PDB entry 8JJR | electron microscopy, 2.80 A resolution | chains a and l of the 26 polymer chains in the assembly

== Chain a ==
Protein: PsaA
Organism: Symbiodinium sp
Chain sequence (687 residues; numbered 1 to 687; the number before each row is that of its first residue):
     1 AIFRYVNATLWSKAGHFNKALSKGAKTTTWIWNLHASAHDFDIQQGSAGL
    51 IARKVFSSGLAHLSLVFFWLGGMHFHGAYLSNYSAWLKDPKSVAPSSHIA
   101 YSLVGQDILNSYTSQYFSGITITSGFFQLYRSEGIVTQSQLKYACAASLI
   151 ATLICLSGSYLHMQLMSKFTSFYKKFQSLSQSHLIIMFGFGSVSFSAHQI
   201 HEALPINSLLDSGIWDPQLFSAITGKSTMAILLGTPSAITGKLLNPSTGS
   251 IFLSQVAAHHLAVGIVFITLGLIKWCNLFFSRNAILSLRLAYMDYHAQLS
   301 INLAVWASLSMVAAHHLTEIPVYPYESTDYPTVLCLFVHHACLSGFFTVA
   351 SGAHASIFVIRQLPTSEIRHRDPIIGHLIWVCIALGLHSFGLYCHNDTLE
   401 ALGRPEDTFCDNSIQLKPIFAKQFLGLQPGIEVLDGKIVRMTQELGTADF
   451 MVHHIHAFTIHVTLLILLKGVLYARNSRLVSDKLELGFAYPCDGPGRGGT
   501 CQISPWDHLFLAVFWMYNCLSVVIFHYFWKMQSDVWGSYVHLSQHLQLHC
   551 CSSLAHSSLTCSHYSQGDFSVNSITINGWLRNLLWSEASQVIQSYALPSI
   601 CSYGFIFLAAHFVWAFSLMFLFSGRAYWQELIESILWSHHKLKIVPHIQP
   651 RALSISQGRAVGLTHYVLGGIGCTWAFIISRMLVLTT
Unresolved in the structure: 222-229, 542-555
Bound ions: chlorophyll a Mg near Gln-106 (its only coordinating residue here); 4Fe-4S cluster Fe near Cys-492 (its only coordinating residue here)
Residues lining bound ligands:
  - beta-carotene (BCR), molecule 1: Leu-65, Phe-68, Trp-69
  - beta-carotene (BCR), molecule 2: Phe-67, Leu-70, His-74, Ala-144, Ala-147, Ser-148, Ala-151, Phe-190, Ser-194
  - beta-carotene (BCR), molecule 3: Trp-69, Ile-186, Met-187, Phe-190, Gly-191, Ser-194
  - beta-carotene (BCR), molecule 4: Ser-300, Ala-304, Ser-308, Thr-348, Ser-351, Gly-352, Ala-355, Leu-464, Leu-467, Leu-468, Val-471
  - beta-carotene (BCR), molecule 5: Met-619, Trp-628, Leu-631, Ile-632, Ile-635
  - chlorophyll a (CLA), molecule 1: Tyr-5, Val-6, Asn-7, Ala-8, Leu-10, Trp-11, His-16, Leu-50, Lys-54, Ser-57, Ser-58, Ala-61, Ser-64, Leu-65, Phe-68, Thr-152, Leu-156, Ser-159, Tyr-160, Met-163
  - chlorophyll a (CLA), molecule 2: Trp-11, His-16, Phe-17, Leu-34, His-35, Ala-38, His-39, Phe-41, Gln-44, Lys-54, Ser-58, Ala-61, His-62, Leu-65
  - chlorophyll a (CLA), molecule 3: Trp-11, Ala-14, Trp-30, Ile-31, Trp-32, Leu-34, His-35
  - chlorophyll a (CLA), molecule 4: Thr-28, Ile-31, Trp-32, Ile-632, Ile-635, Leu-636, His-639, Ile-644, Pro-646, Ile-648, Pro-650, Arg-651, Leu-653
  - chlorophyll a (CLA), molecule 5: Trp-32, Leu-65, Val-613, Phe-616, Phe-620, Leu-653, Gln-657, Ala-660, Val-661, Thr-664, His-665, Leu-668
  - chlorophyll a (CLA), molecule 6: His-35, Ala-36, Ser-37, Ala-38, His-39, Asp-40, Asp-42, His-296, Leu-299, Leu-303, Phe-346, Phe-347, Val-349, Ala-350, Ala-353, His-354, Ile-357, Arg-361, Phe-488, Trp-506, Leu-509, Thr-664, Leu-668
  - chlorophyll a (CLA), molecule 7: His-39, Phe-41, Val-55, Ser-58, Gly-59, His-62, Leu-63, Val-66, Phe-67, Tyr-295, His-296, Gln-298, Leu-299, Asn-302, Leu-303, Trp-306
  - chlorophyll a (CLA), molecule 8: His-39, His-62, Leu-65, Val-66, Trp-69, Phe-346, Phe-347
  - chlorophyll a (CLA), molecule 9: Phe-56, Leu-60, Ile-154, Cys-155, Ser-157, Gly-158, Leu-161, His-162, Leu-165, Phe-172
  - chlorophyll a (CLA), molecule 10: Phe-56, Gly-59, Leu-60, Leu-63, Phe-172, Tyr-173, Leu-179, Ser-182, His-183, Ile-186, Met-187, Trp-306
  - chlorophyll a (CLA), molecule 11: Phe-68, Trp-69, Gly-71, Gly-72, Met-73, Phe-75, His-76, Leu-80, His-98, Ile-99, Tyr-101, Cys-145, Leu-149
  - chlorophyll a (CLA), molecule 12: Phe-68, His-98, Ile-99, Ala-100, Tyr-101, Leu-103, Val-104, Gln-106, Leu-109, Ile-120, Ser-602, Phe-605, Ile-606
  - chlorophyll a (CLA), molecule 13: Trp-69, Met-73, His-76, Ser-97, His-98, Ile-120, Thr-121, Ile-122, Thr-123, Ser-124, Ser-602, Tyr-603, Ile-606, Ala-609, Ala-610, Val-613, Leu-668, Ile-671, Gly-672, Trp-675
  - chlorophyll a (CLA), molecule 14: Trp-69, Met-73, Thr-123, Ser-124, Phe-126, Cys-335, Val-338, His-339, Cys-342, Leu-343, Phe-346, Ile-606, Ile-671, Thr-674, Trp-675, Ile-678
  - chlorophyll a (CLA), molecule 15: Trp-69, Leu-70, Ser-124, Gly-125, Phe-126, Leu-129, Phe-188, Phe-267, Trp-306, Leu-309, Ser-310, Ala-313, Leu-317, Tyr-323, Leu-336, His-339, His-340, Leu-343, Phe-347
  - chlorophyll a (CLA), molecule 16: Leu-129, Ser-132, Met-187, Phe-188, Gly-191, Ser-192, Phe-195, Gln-199, Leu-253, Val-256, His-259, His-260, Val-263, Phe-267, Leu-309, Val-312, Ala-313, His-316, Leu-317, Val-322, Tyr-323
  - chlorophyll a (CLA), molecule 17: Glu-133, Gly-134, Ile-135, Gln-140, Tyr-143, Ala-144, Ala-147, Gly-191, Ser-194, Phe-195, Ala-197, His-198, Glu-202
  - chlorophyll a (CLA), molecule 18: Tyr-173, Lys-174, Phe-176, Leu-179, Ser-180, His-183, Leu-184, Phe-188, Leu-288, Arg-289, Tyr-292, Met-293, Asp-294, Tyr-295, Gln-298, Ile-301, Asn-302, Val-305, Trp-306, Gln-362
  - chlorophyll a (CLA), molecule 19: Val-193, Ser-194, Ser-196, Ala-197, Ile-200, His-201, Ile-231, Leu-261
  - chlorophyll a (CLA), molecule 20: Leu-232, Ser-237, Ala-238, Ile-239, Thr-240, Ser-254, Gln-255, Ala-258
  - chlorophyll a (CLA), molecule 21: Ile-239, Thr-240, Gly-241, Ile-251, Gln-255, Val-256, Ala-258, His-259, Ala-262, Val-263, Val-266, His-316, Ile-320, Val-322, Phe-424, Leu-425
  - chlorophyll a (CLA), molecule 22: Leu-270, Ile-273, Phe-279, Phe-280, Ser-281, Ala-284, Ile-285
  - chlorophyll a (CLA), molecule 23: Ala-284, Ile-285, Leu-288, Tyr-292, Ile-301, Ala-304, Val-305, Glu-367
  - chlorophyll a (CLA), molecule 24: Tyr-292, Ala-297, Ser-300, Ile-301, Ala-355, Phe-358, Val-359, Pro-364, Thr-365, Glu-367, Leu-468, Val-471, Leu-472
  - chlorophyll a (CLA), molecule 25: Val-305, Ser-308, Leu-309, Val-312, His-315, His-316, Glu-319, Ile-320, Phe-424, Leu-425
  - chlorophyll a (CLA), molecule 26: Met-311, Val-312, His-315, Thr-348, Ile-460, Thr-463, Leu-464, Leu-467, Cys-519
  - chlorophyll a (CLA), molecule 27: Met-311, His-315, Glu-319, Phe-337, Phe-420, Ala-421, Lys-422, Phe-424, Gln-443, Leu-445, His-453, His-456, Ile-460, Val-523, His-526, Tyr-527, Met-531
  - chlorophyll a (CLA), molecule 28: Glu-367, His-370, Pro-373, Ile-374, His-377
  - chlorophyll a (CLA), molecule 29: Pro-373, His-377, Trp-380
  - chlorophyll a (CLA), molecule 30: Ile-374, His-377, Leu-378, Trp-380, Val-381, Ala-457, Ile-460, His-461, Leu-464, Leu-468
  - chlorophyll a (CLA), molecule 31: Ile-379, Trp-380, Ile-383
  - chlorophyll a (CLA), molecule 32: Ile-379, Cys-382, Ile-383, Gly-386, Leu-387, Phe-390, Gly-391, Cys-394, Phe-458, Val-462, Leu-465, Ile-466, Leu-511, Phe-514, Trp-515
  - chlorophyll a (CLA), molecule 33: Trp-380, Ile-383, Ala-384, Leu-387, His-388
  - chlorophyll a (CLA), molecule 34: Val-381, Leu-385, Lys-417, Pro-418, Ile-419, Phe-420, Ala-421, Asp-449, Phe-450, His-453, His-454, Ala-457, His-461
  - chlorophyll a (CLA), molecule 35: Leu-387, His-388, Gly-391, Leu-392, Cys-394, His-395, Thr-398, Leu-399, Leu-402, Arg-404, Asp-407, Phe-409, Ile-414
  - chlorophyll a (CLA), molecule 36: Phe-390, Tyr-393, Val-452, Ile-455, Phe-458, Thr-459, Tyr-517, Asn-518, Ser-521, Val-522, Phe-525, Ile-576, Trp-579, Leu-580, Leu-584, Ala-588, Ile-592, Phe-607, His-611, Trp-614, Tyr-666, Gly-670, Cys-673, Thr-674, Phe-677
  - chlorophyll a (CLA), molecule 37: Phe-390, Cys-394, Asp-397, Phe-458, Phe-514, Trp-515, Tyr-517, Asn-518, Ile-576, Leu-580, Trp-614, Tyr-666
  - chlorophyll a (CLA), molecule 38: Thr-398, Ala-401, Leu-402
  - chlorophyll a (CLA), molecule 39: Ile-419, Phe-420, Lys-422
  - chlorophyll a (CLA), molecule 40: Leu-580, Leu-584, Trp-585, Trp-614
  - chlorophyll a (CLA), molecule 41: Phe-605, Leu-608, Ala-609, His-611, Phe-612, Trp-614, Ala-615
  - chlorophyll a (CLA), molecule 42: Phe-612, Ala-615, Phe-616, Leu-618, Met-619, Phe-622, Ser-623, Tyr-627, Trp-628, Leu-631
  - chlorophyll a (CLA), molecule 43: Ile-635, Ser-638, His-639, Leu-642, Ile-644
  - chlorophyll a (CLA), molecule 44: Trp-637, Ser-638, Lys-641, Leu-642
  - phylloquinone (PQN): Trp-32, Met-619, Phe-620, Ser-623, Gly-624, Arg-625, Trp-628, Ile-632, Arg-651, Ala-652, Leu-653, Ser-654, Gly-658
  - 4Fe-4S cluster (SF4): Pro-491, Cys-492, Gly-494, Pro-495, Cys-501, Ile-655, Arg-659
  - Dinoxanthin (UIX; [(1S,5R)-3,3,5-trimethyl-5-oxidanyl-4-[(3E,5E,7E,9E,11E,13E,15E,17E)-3,7,12,16-tetramethyl-18-[(1S,4S,6R)-2,2,6-trimethyl-4-oxidanyl-7-oxabicyclo[4.1.0]heptan-1-yl]octadeca-1,3,5,7,9,11,13,15,17-nonaenylidene]cyclohexyl] ethanoate): Tyr-101, Ser-102, Leu-103
From the paper describing this entry:
  - conformationally variable residues (loop rearrangement): Ile-2 to Val-6, Gln-44 to Ser-47, Gln-164 to Ser-171, Gly-213 to Leu-244, Cys-276 to Asp-294, Gln-362 to Ile-368, Ala-421 to Ile-431, Tyr-539 to Cys-561

== Chain l ==
Protein: PsaL
Organism: Symbiodinium sp
Chain sequence (361 residues; row label = number of the first residue in the row):
     1 MRDFASVSTALTLAAVCACTVLLTGDVLAFTAGVSRGPQLPPHATGASSL
    51 AGSSMPFASAQEVMGAKGVVCFGMGFGVLLALSRGLSQSRVSCKAEGSDI
   101 AVKEKADISKIAYLQDVPRTILEADVLEKLLMNTPRDQWEDPPEDTYLYT
   151 LKTFAEVYGPGKATKMGWWDYFRLKLDLPPGFELLDEDEMKVAADYDKLM
   201 MEGKIPFAVPGPAGFWYTGAVIQWKGKEQFAGDQVQTLTENGRFSKQFLA
   251 NLAFYRDGLKPWQRGLEIGMAHGYFLIGPFTSLGPLRNTPEAATVGLLCG
   301 CAIVGLVSIGGLIFGSTIKPTRFDKEGDKPASGFIEMINWHAIGGLGGAG
   351 FAHALITVFGS
Unresolved in the structure: 1-107, 361
Bound ions: chlorophyll a Mg site 1 near Pro-210 (its only coordinating residue here); chlorophyll a Mg site 2 near Ala-213 (its only coordinating residue here); chlorophyll a Mg site 3 near Glu-267 (its only coordinating residue here)
Residues lining bound ligands:
  - beta-carotene (BCR), molecule 1: Phe-254, Ile-268, His-272, Val-307, Ser-308, Gly-310, Gly-311, Phe-314, Phe-334, Met-337, Ile-338, His-341
  - beta-carotene (BCR), molecule 2: Leu-266, Met-270, Ala-271, Tyr-274, Phe-275, Ile-343, Gly-344, Gly-347, Gly-348, Phe-351
  - beta-carotene (BCR), molecule 3: Phe-280, Cys-299, Ala-302, Ile-303
  - chlorophyll a (CLA), molecule 1: Trp-169, Phe-172, Arg-173, Leu-176
  - chlorophyll a (CLA), molecule 2: Ile-205, Pro-206, Phe-207, Ala-208, Pro-210, Gly-214, Phe-215, Ile-222, Trp-224, Thr-237, Leu-238, Thr-239
  - chlorophyll a (CLA), molecule 3: Val-209, Pro-210, Gly-211, Pro-212, Ala-213, Gly-214, Trp-216
  - chlorophyll a (CLA), molecule 4: Gly-211, Pro-212, Ala-213, Gly-214, Phe-215, Trp-216
  - chlorophyll a (CLA), molecule 5: Thr-237, Thr-239, Glu-240, Ser-245, Phe-248, Leu-249
  - chlorophyll a (CLA), molecule 6: Leu-238, Thr-239, Phe-244, Ser-245, Phe-248, Leu-249, Leu-252, Ala-253, Phe-254, Glu-267, Ile-268, Ala-271, His-272, Phe-275
  - chlorophyll a (CLA), molecule 7: Phe-244, Phe-248, Asn-251, Leu-252, Arg-256, Leu-259, Glu-267, Met-270, Ala-271
  - chlorophyll a (CLA), molecule 8: Leu-266, Met-270, Phe-351
  - chlorophyll a (CLA), molecule 9: His-272, Phe-275, Leu-276, Ile-303, Val-307, Phe-314, Thr-317, Ile-318
  - chlorophyll a (CLA), molecule 10: Tyr-274, Phe-275, Ile-277, Gly-278, Pro-279, Thr-281, Ser-282, Leu-283, Ala-352, Leu-355, Ile-356, Phe-359
  - chlorophyll a (CLA), molecule 11: Leu-276, Pro-279, Phe-280, Leu-283, Gly-284, Pro-285, Arg-287
  - chlorophyll a (CLA), molecule 12: Phe-280, Pro-285, Leu-286, Val-295, Leu-298, Cys-299
  - chlorophyll a (CLA), molecule 13: Thr-294, Leu-297, Leu-298, Cys-301, Leu-346, Gly-347, Gly-350, His-353, Ala-354, Thr-357
  - chlorophyll a (CLA), molecule 14: Leu-298, Cys-301, Ala-302, Gly-305, Leu-306, Ser-308, Ile-309, Leu-312, Asn-339, Ala-342, Ile-343, Leu-346
  - chlorophyll a (CLA), molecule 15: Leu-306, Val-307, Ile-309, Gly-310, Ile-313
  - chlorophyll a (CLA), molecule 16: Ser-332, Ile-335, Glu-336, Asn-339, Trp-340, Ile-343
  - Dinoxanthin (UIX; [(1S,5R)-3,3,5-trimethyl-5-oxidanyl-4-[(3E,5E,7E,9E,11E,13E,15E,17E)-3,7,12,16-tetramethyl-18-[(1S,4S,6R)-2,2,6-trimethyl-4-oxidanyl-7-oxabicyclo[4.1.0]heptan-1-yl]octadeca-1,3,5,7,9,11,13,15,17-nonaenylidene]cyclohexyl] ethanoate): Phe-207, Val-209, Trp-216, Thr-218

== Chain a / chain l interface ==
Pairs across the interface (46):
  Ala-1(a) with Trp-169(l), hydrophobic; Arg-173(l)
  Ala-48(a) with Asp-145(l)
  Gly-49(a) with Asp-145(l)
  Leu-165(a) with Trp-169(l), hydrophobic; Arg-173(l), hydrogen bond (backbone-side chain)
  Ser-167(a) with Arg-173(l)
  Lys-168(a) with Asp-145(l); Tyr-149(l), hydrogen bond
  Phe-169(a) with Tyr-149(l), hydrophobic; Thr-150(l); Thr-153(l); Phe-154(l), hydrophobic; Asp-177(l)
  Thr-170(a) with Asp-177(l)
  Ser-171(a) with Tyr-147(l); Asp-177(l), hydrogen bond (side chain-backbone)
  Lys-174(a) with Asp-145(l), salt bridge; Tyr-147(l)
  Lys-175(a) with Leu-176(l), hydrogen bond (side chain-backbone); Leu-178(l); Pro-180(l); Glu-183(l)
  Phe-176(a) with Glu-183(l), hydrogen bond (backbone-side chain)
  Gln-177(a) with Phe-182(l); Glu-183(l), hydrogen bond (backbone-side chain)
  Ser-178(a) with Phe-182(l); Glu-183(l), hydrogen bond
  Ala-284(a) with Tyr-217(l)
  Leu-286(a) with Glu-189(l); Val-192(l), hydrophobic; Ala-193(l)
  Arg-289(a) with Glu-189(l), salt bridge
  Leu-290(a) with Leu-185(l), hydrophobic; Ala-193(l), hydrophobic
  Ser-366(a) with Tyr-196(l); Met-200(l)
  Glu-367(a) with Phe-215(l)
  Arg-369(a) with Met-200(l); Ile-205(l); Trp-224(l)
  His-370(a) with Trp-224(l)
  Arg-404(a) with Pro-285(l)
  Glu-406(a) with Arg-287(l), hydrogen bond (backbone-side chain)
  Asp-407(a) with Arg-287(l), salt bridge
  Ile-414(a) with Arg-287(l)
Other interface residues (no listed pair), chain a (32 interface residues in all): Phe-172, Tyr-173, Arg-282, Asn-283, Ser-287, Leu-288
Other interface residues (no listed pair), chain l (28 interface residues in all): Lys-175, Pro-179

== In short ==
Chain a and chain l form an interface of 32 and 28 residues respectively, with 8 hydrogen bonds and 3 salt
bridges. Polar contacts include Lys-174(a)/Asp-145(l), Arg-289(a)/Glu-189(l) and Asp-407(a)/Arg-287(l). 7
chlorophyll a molecules are bound between chain a and chain l. From the paper: conformational variability at
Ile-2(a), Gln-44(a) and Gln-164(a) among others.
Chain a is PsaA and chain l is PsaL, both from Symbiodinium sp; the structure, Cryo-EM structure of
Symbiodinium photosystem I, was determined by electron microscopy.
